Entry 9BH6 (electron microscopy, 3.30 A resolution); this record covers chains A and C of the 4 polymer chains in the assembly.

== Chain A (and C) ==
Protein: DNA polymerase theta
From: Homo sapiens
Notes: EC 3.6.4.12, 2.7.7.7, 2.7.7.49; chain C of this document is another copy of the same molecule, construct and numbering; everything in this record applies to it too
Reference sequence: O75417 (DPOLQ_HUMAN); numbering as in UniProt (aligned over 2-894)
Chain sequence (893 residues; each row starts with the number of its first residue):
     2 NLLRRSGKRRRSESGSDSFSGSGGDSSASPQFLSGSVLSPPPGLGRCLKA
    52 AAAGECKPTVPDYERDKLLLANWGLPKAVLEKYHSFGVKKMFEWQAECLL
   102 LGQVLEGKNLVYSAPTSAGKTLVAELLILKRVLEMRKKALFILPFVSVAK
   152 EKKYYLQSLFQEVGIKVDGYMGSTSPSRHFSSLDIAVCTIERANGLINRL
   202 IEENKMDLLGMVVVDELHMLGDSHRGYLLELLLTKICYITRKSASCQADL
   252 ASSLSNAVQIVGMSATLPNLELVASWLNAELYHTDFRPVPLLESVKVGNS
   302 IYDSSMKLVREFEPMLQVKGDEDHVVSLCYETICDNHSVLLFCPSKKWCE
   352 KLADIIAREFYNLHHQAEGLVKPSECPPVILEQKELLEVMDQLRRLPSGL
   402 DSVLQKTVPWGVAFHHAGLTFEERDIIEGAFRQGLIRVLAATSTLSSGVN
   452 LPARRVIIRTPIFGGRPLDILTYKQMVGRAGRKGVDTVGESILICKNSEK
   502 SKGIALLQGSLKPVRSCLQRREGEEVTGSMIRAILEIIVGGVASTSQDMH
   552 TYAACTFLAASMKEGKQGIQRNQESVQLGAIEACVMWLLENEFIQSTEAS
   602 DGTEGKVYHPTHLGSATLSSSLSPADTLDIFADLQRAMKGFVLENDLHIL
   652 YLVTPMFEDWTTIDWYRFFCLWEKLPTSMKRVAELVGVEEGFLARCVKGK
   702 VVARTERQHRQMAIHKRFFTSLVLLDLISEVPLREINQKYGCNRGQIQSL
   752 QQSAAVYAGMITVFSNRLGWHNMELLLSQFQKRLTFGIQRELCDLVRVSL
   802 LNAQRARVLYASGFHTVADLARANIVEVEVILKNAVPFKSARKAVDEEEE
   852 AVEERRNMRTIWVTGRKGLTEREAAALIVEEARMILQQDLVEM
Unresolved in the structure: 2-66, 248-255, 369-376, 565-576, 601-605, 839-857, 893-894
Curated features (UniProtKB/Swiss-Prot):
  - motif: D216 to H219 (DEAH box)
  - binding site (ATP): Q96, A115 to T122

== Interface between chain A and chain C ==
Residue-residue contacts (4):
  T678(A) with E691(C), hydrogen bond
  R682(A) with E685(C), salt bridge
  E685(A) with R682(C), salt bridge
  E691(A) with T678(C), hydrogen bond
Interface residues without a listed pair, chain C (5 interface residues in all): K681

== In short ==
4 residues of chain A and 5 residues of chain C are in contact, with 2 hydrogen bonds and 2 salt bridges.
Among the polar pairs are R682(A)-E685(C) and T678(A)-E691(C). From UniProt: 9 ATP-binding residues on chain
A.
Chain A and chain C are both DNA polymerase theta (Homo sapiens); the structure, Human DNA polymerase theta
helicase domain tetramer in the apo form, was determined by electron microscopy (same publication as 9BH7,
9BH8, 9BH9 and 9BHA).
